PDB entry 8PSK | electron microscopy, 2.80 A resolution | chains A and G of the 3 polymer chains in the assembly

Chain A:
Name: Fatty acid synthase subunit alpha
Source organism: Saccharomyces cerevisiae
Notes: EC 2.3.1.86, 1.1.1.100, 2.3.1.41
UniProt: P19097 (FAS2_YEAST); residues 1-1887 here = UniProt positions 1-1887
Amino-acid sequence (1887 residues; numbered 1 to 1887; the number before each row is that of its first residue):
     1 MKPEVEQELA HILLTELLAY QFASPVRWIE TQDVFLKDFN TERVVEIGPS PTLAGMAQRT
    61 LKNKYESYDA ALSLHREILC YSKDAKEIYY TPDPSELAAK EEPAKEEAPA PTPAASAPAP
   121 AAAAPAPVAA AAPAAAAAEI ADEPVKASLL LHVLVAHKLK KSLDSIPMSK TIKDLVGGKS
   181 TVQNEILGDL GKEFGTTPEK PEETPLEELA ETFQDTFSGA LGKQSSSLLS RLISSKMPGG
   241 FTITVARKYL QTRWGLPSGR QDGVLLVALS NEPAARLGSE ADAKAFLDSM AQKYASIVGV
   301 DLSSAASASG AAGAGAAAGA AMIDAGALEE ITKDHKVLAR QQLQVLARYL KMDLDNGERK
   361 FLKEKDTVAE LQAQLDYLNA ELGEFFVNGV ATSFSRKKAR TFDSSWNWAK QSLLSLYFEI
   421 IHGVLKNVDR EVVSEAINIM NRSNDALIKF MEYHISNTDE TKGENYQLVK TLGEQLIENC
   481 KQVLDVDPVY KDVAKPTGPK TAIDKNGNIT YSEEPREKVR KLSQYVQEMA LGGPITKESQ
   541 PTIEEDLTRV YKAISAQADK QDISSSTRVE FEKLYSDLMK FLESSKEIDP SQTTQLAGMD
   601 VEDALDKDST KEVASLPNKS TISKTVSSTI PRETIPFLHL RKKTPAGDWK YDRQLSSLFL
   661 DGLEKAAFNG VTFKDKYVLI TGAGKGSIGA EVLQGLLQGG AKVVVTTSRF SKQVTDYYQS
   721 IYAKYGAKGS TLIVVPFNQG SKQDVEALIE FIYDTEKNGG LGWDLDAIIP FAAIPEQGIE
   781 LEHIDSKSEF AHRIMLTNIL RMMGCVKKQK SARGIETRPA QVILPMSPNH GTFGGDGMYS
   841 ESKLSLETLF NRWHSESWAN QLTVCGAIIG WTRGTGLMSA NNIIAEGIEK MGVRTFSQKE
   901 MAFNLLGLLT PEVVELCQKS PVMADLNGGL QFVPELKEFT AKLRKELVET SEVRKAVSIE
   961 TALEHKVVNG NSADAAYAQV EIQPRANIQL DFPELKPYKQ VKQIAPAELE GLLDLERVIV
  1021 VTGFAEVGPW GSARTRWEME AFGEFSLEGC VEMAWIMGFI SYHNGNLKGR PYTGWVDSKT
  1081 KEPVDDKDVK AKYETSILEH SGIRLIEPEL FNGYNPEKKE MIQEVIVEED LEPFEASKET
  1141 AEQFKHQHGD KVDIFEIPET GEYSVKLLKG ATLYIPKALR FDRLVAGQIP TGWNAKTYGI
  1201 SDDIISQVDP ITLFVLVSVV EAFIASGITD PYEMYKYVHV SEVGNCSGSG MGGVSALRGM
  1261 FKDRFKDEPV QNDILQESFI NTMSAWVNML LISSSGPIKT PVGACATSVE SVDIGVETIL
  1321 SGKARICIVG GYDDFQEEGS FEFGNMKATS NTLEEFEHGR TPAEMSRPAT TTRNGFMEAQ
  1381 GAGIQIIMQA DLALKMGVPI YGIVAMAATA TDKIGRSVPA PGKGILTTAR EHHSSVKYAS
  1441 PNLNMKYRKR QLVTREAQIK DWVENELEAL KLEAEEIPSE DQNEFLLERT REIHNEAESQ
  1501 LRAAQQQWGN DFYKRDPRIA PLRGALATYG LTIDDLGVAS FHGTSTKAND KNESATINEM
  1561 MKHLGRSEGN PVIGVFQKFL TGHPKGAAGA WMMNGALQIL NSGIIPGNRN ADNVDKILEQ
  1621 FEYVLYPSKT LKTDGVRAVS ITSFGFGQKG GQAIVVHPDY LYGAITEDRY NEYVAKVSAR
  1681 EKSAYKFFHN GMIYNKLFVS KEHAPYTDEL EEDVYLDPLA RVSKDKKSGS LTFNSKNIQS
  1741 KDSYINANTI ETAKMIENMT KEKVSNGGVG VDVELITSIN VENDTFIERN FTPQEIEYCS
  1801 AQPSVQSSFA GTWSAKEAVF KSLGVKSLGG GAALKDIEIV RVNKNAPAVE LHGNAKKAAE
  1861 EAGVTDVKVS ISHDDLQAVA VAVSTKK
Not modelled in the structure: 95-327, 540-601, 875-879, 1826-1832, 1887
Cystine bridges: Cys1246-Cys1327
Curated features (UniProtKB/Swiss-Prot):
  - active site (For beta-ketoacyl synthase activity): Cys1305, His1542, His1583
  - binding site (acetyl-CoA): Asp1772 to Glu1774, Tyr1798, Ser1808, Glu1817 to Ser1827, Arg1841 to Lys1844, Ile1871 to His1873
  - binding site (Mg(2+)): Asp1772, Val1773, Glu1774, Ser1872, His1873
  - modified residue: Ser50 (Phosphoserine), Ser180 (O-(pantetheine 4'-phosphoryl)serine), Ser523 (Phosphoserine), Ser958 (Phosphoserine), Ser1440 (Phosphoserine)
  - cross-link: Lys37 (Glycyl lysine isopeptide (Lys-Gly) (interchain with G-Cter in ubiquitin))
  - mutagenesis: Gly1250 (G1250S: Cerulenin-resistance), Val1769 (V1769D: Does not affect oligomerization; when associated with S-1771 and L-1773 or S-1771; L-1773; S-1879 and E-1881), Gly1770 (G1770D: Loss of transferase activity), Val1771 (V1771S: Does not affect oligomerization but lacks transferase activity; when associated with D-1769 and L-1773 or D-1769; L-1773; S-1879 and E-1881), Asp1772 (D1772S: Loss of transferase activity; when associated with S-1774), Val1773 (V1773L: Does not affect oligomerization but lacks transferase activity; when associated with D-1769 and S-1771 or D-1769; S-1771; S-1879 and E-1881), Glu1774 (E1774S: Loss of transferase activity; when associated with S-1772), Arg1841 (R1841A: Loss off transferase activity), Val1879 (V1879S: Does not affect oligomerization but lacks transferase activity; when associated with D-1769; S-1771; L-1773 and E-1881), Val1881 (V1881E: Does not affect oligomerization but lacks transferase activity; when associated with D-1769; S-1771; L-1773 and S-1879)

Chain G:
Name: Fatty acid synthase subunit beta
Source organism: Saccharomyces cerevisiae
Notes: EC 2.3.1.86, 4.2.1.59, 1.3.1.9, 2.3.1.38, 2.3.1.39, 3.1.2.14
UniProt: P07149 (FAS1_YEAST); residues 1-2051 here = UniProt positions 1-2051
Amino-acid sequence (2051 residues; each row starts with the number of its first residue):
     1 MDAYSTRPLT LSHGSLEHVL LVPTASFFIA SQLQEQFNKI LPEPTEGFAA DDEPTTPAEL
    61 VGKFLGYVSS LVEPSKVGQF DQVLNLCLTE FENCYLEGND IHALAAKLLQ ENDTTLVKTK
   121 ELIKNYITAR IMAKRPFDKK SNSALFRAVG EGNAQLVAIF GGQGNTDDYF EELRDLYQTY
   181 HVLVGDLIKF SAETLSELIR TTLDAEKVFT QGLNILEWLE NPSNTPDKDY LLSIPISCPL
   241 IGVIQLAHYV VTAKLLGFTP GELRSYLKGA TGHSQGLVTA VAIAETDSWE SFFVSVRKAI
   301 TVLFFIGVRC YEAYPNTSLP PSILEDSLEN NEGVPSPMLS ISNLTQEQVQ DYVNKTNSHL
   361 PAGKQVEISL VNGAKNLVVS GPPQSLYGLN LTLRKAKAPS GLDQSRIPFS ERKLKFSNRF
   421 LPVASPFHSH LLVPASDLIN KDLVKNNVSF NAKDIQIPVY DTFDGSDLRV LSGSISERIV
   481 DCIIRLPVKW ETTTQFKATH ILDFGPGGAS GLGVLTHRNK DGTGVRVIVA GTLDINPDDD
   541 YGFKQEIFDV TSNGLKKNPN WLEEYHPKLI KNKSGKIFVE TKFSKLIGRP PLLVPGMTPC
   601 TVSPDFVAAT TNAGYTIELA GGGYFSAAGM TAAIDSVVSQ IEKGSTFGIN LIYVNPFMLQ
   661 WGIPLIKELR SKGYPIQFLT IGAGVPSLEV ASEYIETLGL KYLGLKPGSI DAISQVINIA
   721 KAHPNFPIAL QWTGGRGGGH HSFEDAHTPM LQMYSKIRRH PNIMLIFGSG FGSADDTYPY
   781 LTGEWSTKFD YPPMPFDGFL FGSRVMIAKE VKTSPDAKKC IAACTGVPDD KWEQTYKKPT
   841 GGIVTVRSEM GEPIHKIATR GVMLWKEFDE TIFNLPKNKL VPTLEAKRDY IISRLNADFQ
   901 KPWFATVNGQ ARDLATMTYE EVAKRLVELM FIRSTNSWFD VTWRTFTGDF LRRVEERFTK
   961 SKTLSLIQSY SLLDKPDEAI EKVFNAYPAA REQFLNAQDI DHFLSMCQNP MQKPVPFVPV
  1021 LDRRFEIFFK KDSLWQSEHL EAVVDQDVQR TCILHGPVAA QFTKVIDEPI KSIMDGIHDG
  1081 HIKKLLHQYY GDDESKIPAV EYFGGESPVD VQSQVDSSSV SEDSAVFKAT SSTDEESWFK
  1141 ALAGSEINWR HASFLCSFIT QDKMFVSNPI RKVFKPSQGM VVEISNGNTS SKTVVTLSEP
  1201 VQGELKPTVI LKLLKENIIQ MEMIENRTMD GKPVSLPLLY NFNPDNGFAP ISEVMEDRNQ
  1261 RIKEMYWKLW IDEPFNLDFD PRDVIKGKDF EITAKEVYDF THAVGNNCED FVSRPDRTML
  1321 APMDFAIVVG WRAIIKAIFP NTVDGDLLKL VHLSNGYKMI PGAKPLQVGD VVSTTAVIES
  1381 VVNQPTGKIV DVVGTLSRNG KPVMEVTSSF FYRGNYTDFE NTFQKTVEPV YQMHIKTSKD
  1441 IAVLRSKEWF QLDDEDFDLL NKTLTFETET EVTFKNANIF SSVKCFGPIK VELPTKETVE
  1501 IGIVDYEAGA SHGNPVVDFL KRNGSTLEQK VNLENPIPIA VLDSYTPSTN EPYARVSGDL
  1561 NPIHVSRHFA SYANLPGTIT HGMFSSASVR ALIENWAADS VSSRVRGYTC QFVDMVLPNT
  1621 ALKTSIQHVG MINGRKLIKF ETRNEDDVVV LTGEAEIEQP VTTFVFTGQG SQEQGMGMDL
  1681 YKTSKAAQDV WNRADNHFKD TYGFSILDIV INNPVNLTIH FGGEKGKRIR ENYSAMIFET
  1741 IVDGKLKTEK IFKEINEHST SYTFRSEKGL LSATQFTQPA LTLMEKAAFE DLKSKGLIPA
  1801 DATFAGHSLG EYAALASLAD VMSIESLVEV VFYRGMTMQV AVPRDELGRS NYGMIAINPG
  1861 RVAASFSQEA LQYVVERVGK RTGWLVEIVN YNVENQQYVA AGDLRALDTV TNVLNFIKLQ
  1921 KIDIIELQKS LSLEEVEGHL FEIIDEASKK SAVKPRPLKL ERGFACIPLV GISVPFHSTY
  1981 LMNGVKPFKS FLKKNIIKEN VKVARLAGKY IPNLTAKPFQ VTKEYFQDVY DLTGSEPIKE
  2041 IIDNWEKYEQ S
Not modelled in the structure: 1-4, 1110-1121, 2051
Small-molecule neighbours: FMN (flavin mononucleotide): Pro595, Gly596, Met597, Thr598, Cys600, Asn650, Ile652, Gly682, Ala683, Lys706, Thr733, Arg736, Gly737, Gly738, Gly739, Ser769, Gly770, Phe771, Leu800, Phe801, Gly802, Ser803, Met806, Leu1054, His1055, Gly1056, Ala1059
Curated features (UniProtKB/Swiss-Prot):
  - active site: Ser274 (For acetyltransferase activity), Ser1808 (For malonyltransferase activity)
  - modified residue: Met1 (N-acetylmethionine), Thr733 (Phosphothreonine), Ser1121 (Phosphoserine)
  - cross-link: Lys1364 (Glycyl lysine isopeptide (Lys-Gly) (interchain with G-Cter in ubiquitin))

Chain A / chain G interface:
Residue-residue contacts - 243 pairs, chain A then chain G:
  Lys2(A) - Tyr2048(G)  hydrogen bond (side chain-backbone)
  Lys2(A) - Glu2049(G)  hydrogen bond (side chain-backbone)
  Lys2(A) - Gln2050(G)  hydrogen bond (side chain-backbone)
  Val5(A) - Tyr2048(G)
  Glu6(A) - Val2003(G)
  Gln7(A) - Lys1998(G)  hydrogen bond (side chain-backbone)
  Gln7(A) - Glu1999(G)
  Gln7(A) - Val2001(G)  hydrogen bond (side chain-backbone)
  Glu8(A) - Lys1998(G)  salt bridge
  Leu9(A) - Val2021(G)  hydrophobic
  Leu9(A) - Phe2026(G)
  Leu9(A) - Ile2041(G)  hydrophobic
  Leu9(A) - Trp2045(G)  hydrophobic
  Ala10(A) - Val2003(G)  hydrophobic
  Ala10(A) - Phe2019(G)
  His11(A) - Ile1996(G)  hydrogen bond (side chain-backbone)
  His11(A) - Lys1998(G)
  His11(A) - Val2001(G)
  Leu13(A) - Phe2019(G)  hydrophobic
  Leu13(A) - Tyr2025(G)  hydrophobic
  Leu13(A) - Phe2026(G)  hydrophobic
  Leu13(A) - Val2029(G)  hydrophobic
  Leu14(A) - Leu1815(G)  hydrophobic
  Leu14(A) - Val1821(G)  hydrophobic
  Thr15(A) - Leu1992(G)
  Thr15(A) - Lys1993(G)
  Glu16(A) - Lys1989(G)  salt bridge
  Glu16(A) - Val2029(G)
  Glu16(A) - Ser2035(G)  hydrogen bond
  Glu16(A) - Ile2038(G)
  Leu17(A) - Pro2012(G)  hydrophobic
  Leu17(A) - Leu2014(G)  hydrophobic
  Leu17(A) - Thr2015(G)
  Leu17(A) - Phe2019(G)  hydrophobic
  Leu18(A) - Tyr1812(G)  hydrogen bond (backbone-side chain)
  Leu18(A) - Leu1815(G)  hydrophobic
  Leu18(A) - Leu1992(G)  hydrophobic
  Ala19(A) - Val1985(G)
  Ala19(A) - Lys1989(G)
  Ala19(A) - Leu1992(G)
  Tyr20(A) - Met1982(G)  hydrophobic
  Tyr20(A) - Val1985(G)  hydrophobic
  Tyr20(A) - Lys1989(G)
  Tyr20(A) - Thr2033(G)
  Tyr20(A) - Ser2035(G)
  Gln21(A) - Ser1808(G)  hydrogen bond (side chain-backbone)
  Gln21(A) - Tyr1812(G)
  Gln21(A) - Arg1834(G)
  Gln21(A) - His1977(G)  hydrogen bond (backbone-side chain)
  Gln21(A) - Asn2013(G)  hydrogen bond
  Phe22(A) - Thr1837(G)
  Phe22(A) - Met1838(G)  hydrophobic
  Phe22(A) - His1977(G)  hydrogen bond (backbone-backbone)
  Phe22(A) - Leu1981(G)
  Phe22(A) - Gly1984(G)
  Phe22(A) - Val1985(G)
  Ala23(A) - His1977(G)
  Ala23(A) - Ser1978(G)
  Ala23(A) - Leu1981(G)
  Ala23(A) - Met1982(G)
  Ala23(A) - Val1985(G)  hydrophobic
  Ser24(A) - His1977(G)  hydrogen bond (backbone-backbone)
  Ser24(A) - Leu2014(G)
  Ser24(A) - Thr2033(G)
  Pro25(A) - Ile1888(G)
  Pro25(A) - Val1889(G)
  Pro25(A) - His1977(G)
  Pro25(A) - Asn2013(G)
  Val26(A) - Val1889(G)  hydrogen bond (backbone-backbone)
  Val26(A) - Asn1890(G)
  Val26(A) - Tyr1891(G)  hydrogen bond (backbone-backbone)
  Val26(A) - His1977(G)
  Val26(A) - Asn2013(G)
  Arg27(A) - Asn2013(G)  hydrogen bond (backbone-backbone)
  Arg27(A) - Leu2014(G)  hydrogen bond (side chain-backbone)
  Arg27(A) - Thr2015(G)
  Arg27(A) - Ala2016(G)
  Arg27(A) - Leu2032(G)
  Trp28(A) - Val1665(G)  hydrophobic
  Trp28(A) - Ala1805(G)  hydrophobic
  Trp28(A) - Gly1806(G)
  Trp28(A) - His1807(G)
  Trp28(A) - Tyr1891(G)  hydrogen bond (backbone-backbone)
  Trp28(A) - Asn1892(G)
  Trp28(A) - Asn2013(G)
  Ile29(A) - Tyr1891(G)  hydrogen bond (backbone-backbone)
  Ile29(A) - Asn1892(G)
  Ile29(A) - Val1893(G)
  Ile29(A) - Glu1894(G)
  Glu30(A) - Ala2016(G)
  Thr31(A) - Ala1805(G)
  Thr31(A) - Ile2011(G)
  Thr31(A) - Ala2016(G)
  Gln32(A) - Asn1892(G)
  Val34(A) - Ile2011(G)  hydrophobic
  Val34(A) - Ala2016(G)
  Val34(A) - Pro2018(G)  hydrophobic
  Phe35(A) - Thr1663(G)
  Phe35(A) - Val1665(G)  hydrophobic
  Phe39(A) - Val1661(G)
  Phe39(A) - Thr1803(G)
  Phe39(A) - Gly2008(G)
  Phe39(A) - Pro2018(G)  hydrophobic
  Thr41(A) - Val1661(G)
  Thr41(A) - Thr1662(G)
  Thr41(A) - Thr1663(G)
  Glu42(A) - Pro1660(G)
  Glu42(A) - Val1661(G)  hydrogen bond (backbone-backbone)
  Arg43(A) - Gln1659(G)
  Arg43(A) - Val1661(G)  hydrogen bond (backbone-backbone)
  Arg43(A) - Thr1662(G)
  Arg43(A) - Thr1663(G)  hydrogen bond (backbone-backbone)
  Val44(A) - Thr1663(G)
  Val45(A) - Thr1662(G)
  Val45(A) - Thr1663(G)  hydrogen bond (backbone-backbone)
  Val45(A) - Phe1664(G)
  Val45(A) - Val1665(G)  hydrogen bond (backbone-backbone)
  Glu46(A) - Val1665(G)
  Glu46(A) - Thr1667(G)  hydrogen bond
  Ile47(A) - Val1665(G)  hydrogen bond (backbone-backbone)
  Ile47(A) - Phe1666(G)
  Ile47(A) - Thr1667(G)  hydrogen bond (backbone-backbone)
  Ile47(A) - Glu1785(G)
  Ile47(A) - Ala1788(G)  hydrophobic
  Ile47(A) - Leu1792(G)  hydrophobic
  Gly48(A) - Thr1667(G)
  Gly48(A) - Met1784(G)
  Gly48(A) - Glu1785(G)
  Pro49(A) - Ser1671(G)
  Pro49(A) - Glu1673(G)
  Pro49(A) - Leu1781(G)
  Pro49(A) - Met1784(G)
  Ser50(A) - Ser1671(G)
  Thr52(A) - Thr1667(G)
  Leu53(A) - Val1665(G)  hydrophobic
  Leu53(A) - Phe1666(G)
  Leu53(A) - Thr1667(G)
  Leu53(A) - His1807(G)
  Met56(A) - Asn1892(G)
  Met56(A) - Val1893(G)
  Met56(A) - Gln1897(G)
  Arg59(A) - Val1893(G)
  Arg59(A) - Gln1896(G)  hydrogen bond
  Arg59(A) - Gln1897(G)
  Thr60(A) - Val1893(G)
  Asn63(A) - Glu1894(G)
  Asn63(A) - Gln1896(G)  hydrogen bond
  Lys64(A) - Glu1894(G)  salt bridge
  Tyr81(A) - Leu1680(G)
  Tyr81(A) - Ala1788(G)
  Tyr81(A) - Asp1791(G)
  Tyr81(A) - Leu1792(G)  hydrophobic
  Ile88(A) - Leu1792(G)  hydrophobic
  Ile88(A) - Leu1797(G)
  Tyr89(A) - Leu1533(G)
  Tyr89(A) - Asp1791(G)  hydrogen bond
  Tyr89(A) - Leu1792(G)
  Tyr89(A) - Lys1795(G)
  Tyr89(A) - Leu1797(G)  hydrophobic
  Tyr90(A) - Leu1533(G)
  Tyr90(A) - Ile1537(G)
  Tyr90(A) - His1628(G)
  Tyr90(A) - Met1631(G)  hydrophobic
  Tyr90(A) - Lys1636(G)
  Tyr90(A) - Gln1659(G)  hydrogen bond
  Tyr90(A) - Leu1797(G)  hydrophobic
  Thr91(A) - Glu1534(G)
  Pro92(A) - Ile1537(G)
  Glu952(A) - Lys1439(G)  salt bridge
  Val953(A) - Ala1442(G)  hydrophobic
  Ala956(A) - Lys1439(G)
  Ala956(A) - Val1443(G)  hydrophobic
  Val957(A) - Ser1446(G)
  Glu960(A) - Val1443(G)
  Glu960(A) - Lys1447(G)  hydrogen bond (backbone-side chain)
  Glu960(A) - Phe1519(G)
  Glu960(A) - Arg1522(G)  salt bridge
  Glu960(A) - Asn1523(G)
  Thr961(A) - Ser1446(G)
  Leu963(A) - Arg1522(G)
  Glu964(A) - Lys1447(G)  salt bridge
  Glu964(A) - Glu1448(G)
  Glu964(A) - Pro1515(G)
  Val967(A) - His1512(G)
  Val967(A) - Gly1513(G)  hydrogen bond (backbone-backbone)
  Val967(A) - Asn1514(G)
  Val967(A) - Pro1515(G)
  Val967(A) - Asp1518(G)
  Val968(A) - Tyr1506(G)
  Val968(A) - Ser1511(G)
  Val968(A) - His1512(G)  hydrogen bond (backbone-backbone)
  Gly970(A) - His1512(G)
  Gln979(A) - Leu964(G)
  Gln979(A) - Gln968(G)
  Val980(A) - Arg952(G)
  Val980(A) - Leu964(G)
  Val980(A) - Ser965(G)  hydrogen bond (backbone-backbone)
  Val980(A) - Gln968(G)  hydrogen bond (backbone-side chain)
  Glu981(A) - Lys962(G)  salt bridge
  Glu981(A) - Thr963(G)
  Glu981(A) - Leu964(G)
  Ile982(A) - Arg952(G)
  Ile982(A) - Glu955(G)
  Ile982(A) - Glu956(G)
  Ile982(A) - Thr959(G)
  Ile982(A) - Lys962(G)
  Ile982(A) - Thr963(G)  hydrogen bond (backbone-backbone)
  Ile982(A) - Ser965(G)
  Gln983(A) - Glu956(G)
  Gln983(A) - Lys962(G)
  Pro984(A) - Glu956(G)
  Pro984(A) - Thr959(G)
  Pro984(A) - Lys962(G)
  Arg985(A) - Arg953(G)
  Arg985(A) - Glu956(G)  salt bridge
  Arg985(A) - Arg957(G)
  Ala986(A) - Arg957(G)  hydrogen bond (backbone-side chain)
  Asn987(A) - Arg957(G)
  Asn987(A) - Phe958(G)
  Asn987(A) - Gln993(G)  hydrogen bond
  Asn987(A) - Asn996(G)
  Gln989(A) - Gln993(G)  hydrogen bond
  Glu1048(A) - Lys960(G)  salt bridge
  Tyr1062(A) - Gln998(G)
  Tyr1062(A) - Asp1001(G)  hydrogen bond
  Asn1064(A) - Asp1001(G)  hydrogen bond
  Thr1073(A) - Gln998(G)
  Thr1073(A) - Asp1001(G)
  Thr1073(A) - His1002(G)
  Trp1075(A) - Gln998(G)
  Lys1682(A) - Glu992(G)
  Lys1682(A) - Phe994(G)
  Tyr1685(A) - Gln993(G)  hydrogen bond
  Tyr1685(A) - Phe994(G)
  Tyr1685(A) - Asn996(G)  hydrogen bond
  Lys1686(A) - Ala915(G)
  Lys1686(A) - Thr916(G)
  His1689(A) - Asn996(G)  hydrogen bond
  His1689(A) - Ala997(G)
  Asn1690(A) - Ala997(G)
  Ile1693(A) - Ala997(G)  hydrophobic
  Ile1693(A) - Gln998(G)
  Tyr1694(A) - Asp1001(G)  hydrogen bond
Also at the interface, not in a pair above, chain A (95 interface residues in all): Met1, Ile12, Asn40, Asn969, Ser972, Pro1071, Gly1074, Ser1683
Also at the interface, not in a pair above, chain G (138 interface residues in all): Ser961, Ser1005, Trp1449, Ala1510, Arg1604, Gln1672, Met1676, Phe1789, Glu1811, Asn1858, Phe1988, Ile1997, Lys2002, Leu2006, Tyr2010, Gln2020, Gly2034

Overview:
95 residues of chain A face 138 of chain G across their interface; the contacts include 46 hydrogen bonds and
9 salt bridges. Among the polar pairs are Glu8(A)-Lys1998(G), Glu16(A)-Lys1989(G) and Lys64(A)-Glu1894(G).
Ligands of chain G: flavin mononucleotide.
Chain A is Fatty acid synthase subunit alpha and chain G is Fatty acid synthase subunit beta, both from
Saccharomyces cerevisiae; the structure, Asymmetric unit of the yeast fatty acid synthase in the non-rotated
state with ACP at the ..., was determined by electron microscopy together with 8PRV, 8PRW, 8PS1, 8PS2, 8PS8,
8PS9 and 7 further entries from the same study.
